3WFB - chains B and C of the 4 polymer chains in the assembly; structure by X-ray diffraction, 2.70 A resolution.

Chain B:
Protein: Nitric oxide reductase subunit B
From: Pseudomonas aeruginosa
Notes: EC 1.7.2.5
UniProt: Q59647 (NORB_PSEAE); aligned to UniProt positions 1-465 over residues 1-465 (the alignment contains insertions or deletions, so no single offset holds)
Amino-acid sequence (465 residues; numbered 1 to 465; the number before each row is that of its first residue):
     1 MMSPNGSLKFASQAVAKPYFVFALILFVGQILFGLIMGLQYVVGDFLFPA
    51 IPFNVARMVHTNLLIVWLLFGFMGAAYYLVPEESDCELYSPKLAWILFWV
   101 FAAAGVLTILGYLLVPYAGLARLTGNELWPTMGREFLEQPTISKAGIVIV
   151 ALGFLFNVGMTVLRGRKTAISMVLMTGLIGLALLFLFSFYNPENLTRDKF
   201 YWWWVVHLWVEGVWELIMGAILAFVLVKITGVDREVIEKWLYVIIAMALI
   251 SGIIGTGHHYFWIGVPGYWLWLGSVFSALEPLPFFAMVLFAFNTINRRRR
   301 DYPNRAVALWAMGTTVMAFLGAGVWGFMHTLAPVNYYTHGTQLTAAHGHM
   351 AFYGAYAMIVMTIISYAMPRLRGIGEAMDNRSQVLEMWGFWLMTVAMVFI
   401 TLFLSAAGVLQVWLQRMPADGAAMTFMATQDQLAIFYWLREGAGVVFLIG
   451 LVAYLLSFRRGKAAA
Disordered / not traced: 1-9, 459-465
Swiss-Prot annotation at these positions:
  - binding site (heme b): His60
  - binding site (Fe cation): His207, His258, His259
Ion coordination: heme Fe site 1: His60, His349; Ca2+: Glu135 (together with heme) (shared with Gly71(C), Tyr73(C) of chain C); Fe ion: His207, Glu211, His258, His259; heme Fe site 2 near His347 (its only coordinating residue here)
Ligand contacts:
  - heme c (HEC): Pro52, Phe53, Asn54, Met427
  - heme (HEM), molecule 1: Phe27, Gln30, Ile31, Gly34, Leu35, Met37, Gly38, Tyr41, Phe53, Arg57, His60, Thr61, Leu64, Glu135, Phe136, Thr344, Ala345, Gly348, His349, Phe352, Tyr353, Met397, Ile400, Arg440, Glu441, Gly444, Phe447
  - heme (HEM), molecule 2: Glu135, Phe136, Trp202, Trp203, Val210, Glu211, Glu215, His258, His259, Ser277, Glu280, Pro281, Phe284, Ala322, Gly323, Gly326, Phe327, His329, Thr330, Asn335, Thr338, His339, Gly340, Thr344, His347, Gly348, Ala351, Phe352, Tyr356

Chain C:
Protein: Nitric oxide reductase subunit C
From: Pseudomonas aeruginosa
UniProt: Q59646 (NORC_PSEAE); residues 1-146 here = UniProt positions 1-146
Amino-acid sequence (146 residues; each row starts with the number of its first residue):
     1 MSETFTKGMARNIYFGGSVFFILLFLALTYHTEKTLPERTNEAAMSAAVV
    51 RGKLVWEQNNCVGCHTLLGEGAYFAPELGNVVGRRGGEEGFNTFLQAWMK
   101 IQPLNVPGRRAMPQFHLSEGQVDDLAEFLKWSSKIDTNQWPPNKEG
Disordered / not traced: 1-4
Sequence notes: conflict Lys100 (Asn in Q59646)
Swiss-Prot annotation at these positions:
  - binding site (heme c): Cys61, Cys64, His65
Glycans and other covalent adducts: heme c (HEC) linked to Cys61, Cys64
Ion coordination: heme c Fe: His65, Met112; Ca2+: Gly71, Tyr73 (together with heme) (shared with Glu135(B) of chain B)
Ligand contacts:
  - heme c (HEC): Asn59, Asn60, His65, Phe74, Ala75, Pro76, Leu78, Val81, Arg84, Arg85, Phe94, Leu95, Trp98, Met99, Leu104, Arg109, Arg110, Ala111, Met112, Pro113, Phe115, Leu117, Leu125
  - heme (HEM): Ala72, Tyr73, Phe74

Interface between chain B and chain C:
Pairs across the interface - 152 pairs, chain B then chain C:
  Gln40(B) with Phe74(C)
  Tyr41(B) with Phe74(C), hydrophobic; Arg110(C), hydrogen bond (backbone-side chain)
  Val43(B) with Gly108(C)
  Gly44(B) with Gly108(C), hydrogen bond (backbone-backbone); Arg109(C); Arg110(C); Ala111(C)
  Asp45(B) with Pro107(C); Gly108(C), hydrogen bond (side chain-backbone); Arg109(C)
  Phe48(B) with Pro103(C), hydrophobic; Ala111(C); Met112(C); Pro113(C), hydrophobic
  Phe53(B) with Gly63(C); Cys64(C), hydrophobic; Phe74(C), hydrophobic
  Asn54(B) with Asn59(C); Asn60(C), hydrogen bond; Gly63(C); Cys64(C)
  Arg57(B) with Gly63(C); Gly71(C); Ala72(C)
  Met58(B) with Asn60(C)
  Tyr117(B) with Glu57(C); Gln58(C); Asn60(C)
  Ala118(B) with Gln58(C), hydrogen bond (backbone-backbone); Asn59(C)
  Glu127(B) with Gln58(C)
  Met132(B) with Glu57(C)
  Gly133(B) with Glu57(C); Val62(C)
  Glu135(B) with Gly71(C)
  Glu138(B) with Asn60(C)
  Thr176(B) with Tyr14(C)
  Asn191(B) with Lys53(C), hydrogen bond; Glu57(C), hydrogen bond
  Pro192(B) with Lys53(C), hydrogen bond (backbone-side chain)
  Glu193(B) with Met45(C); Val50(C); Lys53(C)
  Asn194(B) with Thr40(C), hydrogen bond; Glu42(C); Met45(C); Trp131(C)
  Leu195(B) with Lys53(C); Leu67(C), hydrophobic; Trp131(C), hydrophobic; Ser132(C)
  Thr196(B) with Leu36(C); Thr40(C); Ile135(C)
  Arg197(B) with Glu33(C), salt bridge; Leu36(C); Glu42(C), salt bridge
  Asp198(B) with Lys53(C), salt bridge; Glu57(C)
  Lys199(B) with Leu67(C), hydrogen bond (side chain-backbone); Glu70(C), salt bridge
  Phe200(B) with Thr29(C); Thr32(C)
  Tyr201(B) with Glu33(C), hydrogen bond
  Trp203(B) with Glu70(C), hydrogen bond
  Trp204(B) with Phe25(C), hydrophobic; Thr29(C)
  Leu216(B) with Tyr14(C)
  Glu235(B) with Lys7(C)
  Glu238(B) with Lys7(C), salt bridge
  Lys239(B) with Phe5(C); Thr6(C); Lys7(C); Ala10(C)
  Tyr242(B) with Lys7(C); Ala10(C), hydrophobic; Arg11(C); Tyr14(C), hydrophobic
  Val243(B) with Phe5(C), hydrophobic
  Ile245(B) with Tyr14(C), hydrophobic
  Ala246(B) with Tyr14(C), hydrophobic
  Leu249(B) with Tyr14(C), hydrophobic; Ser18(C)
  Ile250(B) with Phe21(C), hydrophobic
  Ile253(B) with Ser18(C); Phe21(C); Phe25(C)
  Ile254(B) with Phe21(C), hydrophobic; Leu24(C), hydrophobic; Phe25(C), hydrophobic
  Thr256(B) with Phe25(C)
  His259(B) with Glu70(C)
  Phe261(B) with Asn138(C), hydrogen bond (backbone-side chain)
  Trp262(B) with Thr137(C); Asn138(C); Trp140(C), hydrophobic
  Ile263(B) with Leu68(C); Glu70(C)
  Gly264(B) with Leu36(C); Arg39(C), hydrogen bond (backbone-side chain); Ile135(C); Asp136(C)
  Val265(B) with Thr32(C); Leu36(C), hydrophobic; Arg39(C), hydrogen bond (backbone-side chain); Asn138(C), hydrogen bond (backbone-side chain)
  Pro266(B) with Thr32(C); Thr35(C); Arg39(C)
  Tyr268(B) with Leu28(C), hydrophobic; His31(C), hydrogen bond; Thr32(C), hydrogen bond
  Trp269(B) with Phe25(C), hydrophobic; Thr32(C), hydrogen bond
  Leu272(B) with Leu28(C), hydrophobic
  Phe276(B) with Phe21(C), hydrophobic
  Tyr336(B) with Gln139(C), hydrogen bond (side chain-backbone); Trp140(C), hydrogen bond (backbone-side chain); Pro141(C); Pro142(C)
  Tyr337(B) with Pro142(C), hydrophobic
  His339(B) with Leu68(C), hydrogen bond (side chain-backbone); Gly69(C), hydrogen bond (side chain-backbone); Glu70(C); Trp140(C)
  Gly340(B) with Gly69(C), hydrogen bond (backbone-backbone); Tyr73(C)
  Gln342(B) with Tyr73(C)
  Thr344(B) with Tyr73(C)
  Ala345(B) with Tyr73(C), hydrophobic
  Gln415(B) with Asn143(C), hydrogen bond (backbone-side chain); Glu145(C); Gly146(C), hydrogen bond (side chain-backbone)
  Arg416(B) with Trp140(C); Pro142(C); Asn143(C), hydrogen bond (backbone-side chain); Gly146(C), hydrogen bond (side chain-backbone)
  Pro418(B) with Asn143(C), hydrogen bond (backbone-side chain)
  Asp420(B) with Asn143(C); Lys144(C), hydrogen bond (side chain-backbone)
  Ala423(B) with Asn143(C); Glu145(C)
  Met424(B) with Glu145(C)
  Thr425(B) with Glu145(C)
  Phe426(B) with Tyr73(C); Phe74(C); Ala75(C), hydrophobic; Pro76(C)
  Met427(B) with Arg109(C)
  Gln430(B) with Arg110(C), hydrogen bond
  Tyr437(B) with Arg110(C)
Interface residues without a listed pair, chain B (84 interface residues in all): Pro52, Ala121, Pro130, Arg134, Tyr190, Trp240, Tyr260, Gly267, Leu270, Thr341, Gly421
Interface residues without a listed pair, chain C (70 interface residues in all): Ile13, Gly17, Ile22, Leu26, Leu54, Thr66, Val106, Phe128

Summary:
Chain B and chain C form an interface of 84 and 70 residues respectively, with 31 hydrogen bonds and 5 salt
bridges. Polar pairs include Arg197(B)-Glu33(C), Arg197(B)-Glu42(C) and Asp198(B)-Lys53(C). One heme molecule
is bound between chain B and chain C.
Here chain B is Nitric oxide reductase subunit B and chain C is Nitric oxide reductase subunit C, both from
Pseudomonas aeruginosa. Entry 3WFB (Reduced cytochrome c-dependent nitric oxide reductase (cNOR) from
Pseudomonas aeruginosa in complex with antibody fragment) was determined by X-ray diffraction (same
publication as 3WFC, 3WFD and 3WFE).
